PDB entry 7JG8 | electron microscopy, 3.30 A resolution | chains b and d of the 20 polymer chains in the assembly

Chain b:
Name: ATP synthase subunit b
Organism: Mycolicibacterium smegmatis
UniProtKB: A0A0D6IV98 (A0A0D6IV98_MYCSM); residue numbers follow UniProt; this construct covers 1-170
Amino-acid sequence (170 residues; numbered 1 to 170; the number before each row is that of its first residue):
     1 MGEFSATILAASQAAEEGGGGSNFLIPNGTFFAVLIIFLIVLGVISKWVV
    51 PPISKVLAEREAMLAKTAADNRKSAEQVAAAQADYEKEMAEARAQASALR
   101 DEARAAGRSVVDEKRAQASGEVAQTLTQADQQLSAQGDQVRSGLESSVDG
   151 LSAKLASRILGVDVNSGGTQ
Unresolved in the structure: 1-26, 165-170

Chain d:
Name: ATP synthase subunit b-delta
Organism: Mycolicibacterium smegmatis
UniProtKB: A0R203 (ATPFD_MYCS2); residues 1-445 here = UniProt positions 1-445
Amino-acid sequence (445 residues; numbered 1 to 445; the number before each row is that of its first residue):
     1 MSIFIGQLIGFAVIAFIIVKWVVPPVRTLMRNQQEAVRAALAESAEAAKK
    51 LADADAMHAKALADAKAESEKVTEEAKQDSERIAAQLSEQAGSEAERIKA
   101 QGAQQIQLMRQQLIRQLRTGLGAEAVNKAAEIVRAHVADPQAQSATVDRF
   151 LSELEQMAPSSVVIDTAATSRLRAASRQSLAALVEKFDSVAGGLDADGLT
   201 NLADELASVAKLLLSETALNKHLAEPTDDSAPKVRLLERLLSDKVSATTL
   251 DLLRTAVSNRWSTESNLIDAVEHTARLALLKRAEIAGEVDEVEEQLFRFG
   301 RVLDAEPRLSALLSDYTTPAEGRVALLDKALTGRPGVNQTAAALLSQTVG
   351 LLRGERADEAVIDLAELAVSRRGEVVAHVSAAAELSDAQRTRLTEVLSRI
   401 YGRPVSVQLHVDPELLGGLSITVGDEVIDGSIASRLAAAQTGLPD
Unresolved in the structure: 158-168, 332-336, 445

Interface between chain b and chain d:
Residue-residue contacts (4; chain b residue first):
  Thr-67(b) / Ser-44(d)
  Asp-70(b) / Ala-47(d)
  Ser-152(b) / Ala-125(d)
  Ser-152(b) / Ala-129(d)
Interface residues without a listed pair, chain b (8 interface residues in all): Gln-77, Ala-81, Val-111, Val-148, Ala-156
Interface residues without a listed pair, chain d (9 interface residues in all): Glu-43, Ala-48, Ala-54, His-58, Ala-91

In short:
Chain b and chain d form an interface of 8 and 9 residues respectively.
Here chain b is ATP synthase subunit b and chain d is ATP synthase subunit b-delta, both from
Mycolicibacterium smegmatis. Entry 7JG8 (Cryo-EM structure of bedaquiline-saturated Mycobacterium smegmatis
ATP synthase rotational state 1 (backbone model)) was determined by electron microscopy, deposited together
with 7JG5, 7JG6, 7JG7, 7JG9, 7JGA, 7JGB and 7JGC.
